PDB entry 6HIY | electron microscopy, 3.27 A resolution | chains CQ and CA of the 41 polymer chains in the assembly

Chain CQ:
Protein: uS17m
Source organism: Trypanosoma brucei brucei
UniProt: Q38DP8 (Q38DP8_TRYB2); residues 1-307 here = UniProt positions 1-307
Sequence (307 residues; numbered 1 to 307; the number before each row is that of its first residue):
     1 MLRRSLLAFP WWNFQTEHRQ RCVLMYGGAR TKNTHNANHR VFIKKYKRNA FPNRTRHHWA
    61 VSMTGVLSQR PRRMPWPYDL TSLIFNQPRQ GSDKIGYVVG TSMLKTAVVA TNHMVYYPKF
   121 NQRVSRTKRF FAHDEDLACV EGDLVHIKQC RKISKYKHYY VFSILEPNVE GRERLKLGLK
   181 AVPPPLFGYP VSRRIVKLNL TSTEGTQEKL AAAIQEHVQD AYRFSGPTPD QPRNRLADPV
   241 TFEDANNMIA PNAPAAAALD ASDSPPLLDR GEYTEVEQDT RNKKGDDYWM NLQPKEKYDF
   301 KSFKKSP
Unresolved in the structure: 1-9, 200-307
Differences from the reference sequence: conflict Ala138 (Val in Q38DP8)

Chain CA:
Molecule: 9S rRNA
Source organism: Trypanosoma brucei brucei
Sequence (621 nucleotides; numbered 1 to 621; the number before each row is that of its first residue):
     1 UAAAUUAUGG UCAAUUGUUA GUAUUCAUAU UAAUUUUUUU AAAUGUUUUA UCAUUUUAUA
    61 AAGGUUUAUU UUUGAAAGAU UUUUUGUAUA AAAUUUUAGG AAUAGUUAAU AAUAAUUUAU
   121 AAUUUUGAUU AGAUUGUUUU GUUAAUGCUA UUAGAUGGGU GUGGAAAAAU AAAAAAAAUA
   181 AUUAAUAUAU AUCAAUAAUA AAUUAAAUUA AUCUAUUAGU CAGAAAUGGA UGCCAGCCGU
   241 UGCGGUAAUU UCUAUGCUUU UAAAUAUUAU ACAAUUAUCA UAUUAAAUUG UUAAGUGUUG
   301 AUUUAACCAA UAAAAAUAUA AAUAAUUUUU AUUUGUUUUU AAACACCAUU AGGUAUAUGC
   361 AAAUAUAAAA UUAUAGUAAU UAUAAAUUAU AUUAUAUUAU AUUUAUUCAU AUAAUUAAUA
   421 GGAUAAUAUU UGUAGUUUUU GAUACCAUGA UAAGGAUUAU AAAUUGAAAG UGGUAAUAUC
   481 AUAAUCAAAA UUUAUUAUUU AUAUUAAAUA UGUAUGUGUA GAUAAAAUAA GAAAUUAAAA
   541 AGGUAUUGUU GCCCACCAAU UUUUAUAAUA AAAAUAACGU GCAGUAAUUA AUAUAUUUAU
   601 AAAAAUAUAU UUUUUUUUUU U
Unresolved in the structure: 395-537
Differences from the reference sequence: conflict U298 (C2839 in 343546); insertion (614-621)
Metal / ion sites: Mg2+ site 1 near A27 (its only coordinating residue here); Mg2+ site 2: A61, A155; Mg2+ site 3 near U65 (its only coordinating residue here); Mg2+ site 4 near A68 (its only coordinating residue here); Mg2+ site 5 near A76 (its only coordinating residue here); Mg2+ site 6: A224, A225; Mg2+ site 7: U281, A367; Mg2+ site 8 near U339 (its only coordinating residue here); Mg2+ site 9 near A385 (its only coordinating residue here); Mg2+ site 10: A386, U387; Mg2+ site 11 near A541 (its only coordinating residue here); Mg2+ site 12 near U563 (its only coordinating residue here); 4 more Mg2+ sites not listed
Small-molecule neighbours:
  - spermidine (SPD), molecule 1: A27, U28, G239, A266, U267, U268
  - spermidine (SPD), molecule 2: A218, U259, U261, A262, A263, A264
  - spermine (SPM): U66, U67, U95, U96, U97, U125, U126, G127, A128, U129

Interface between chain CQ and chain CA:
Residue-residue contacts (159; chain CQ residue first):
  Pro10(CQ) with U196(CA), base contact
  Trp11(CQ) with G141(CA), phosphate contact
  Phe14(CQ) with A32(CA), phosphate contact
  Gln15(CQ) with A32(CA), hydrogen bond to the phosphate
  Thr16(CQ) with A262(CA), hydrogen bond to the base
  His18(CQ) with U196(CA), stacking on the base; A262(CA), base contact
  Arg19(CQ) with U199(CA), base contact; A200(CA), salt bridge to the phosphate; A262(CA), base contact
  Gln20(CQ) with U196(CA), base contact
  Arg21(CQ) with A195(CA), base contact; U196(CA), salt bridge to the phosphate; A197(CA), salt bridge to the phosphate
  Cys22(CQ) with A195(CA), hydrogen bond to the base
  Thr31(CQ) with U140(CA), hydrogen bond to the phosphate; G141(CA), phosphate contact
  Lys32(CQ) with U140(CA), sugar contact
  Asn33(CQ) with A32(CA), hydrogen bond to the phosphate; A33(CA), phosphate contact; U140(CA), hydrogen bond to the sugar; G141(CA), sugar contact
  Thr34(CQ) with U140(CA), hydrogen bond to the sugar; A150(CA), hydrogen bond to the sugar; U151(CA), sugar contact
  His35(CQ) with A33(CA), hydrogen bond to the phosphate; U34(CA), phosphate contact; A150(CA), hydrogen bond to the sugar
  Asn36(CQ) with U140(CA), base contact; G141(CA), sugar contact; U149(CA), sugar contact; A150(CA), sugar contact; A269(CA), sugar contact
  Ala37(CQ) with U268(CA), base contact; A269(CA), sugar contact
  His39(CQ) with U267(CA), hydrogen bond to the sugar; U268(CA), hydrogen bond to the phosphate
  Arg40(CQ) with A150(CA), salt bridge to the phosphate
  Lys44(CQ) with G376(CA), base contact; U564(CA), sugar contact; A565(CA), salt bridge to the phosphate
  Lys45(CQ) with A133(CA), salt bridge to the phosphate
  Tyr46(CQ) with G132(CA), sugar contact
  Lys47(CQ) with A565(CA), salt bridge to the phosphate
  Arg48(CQ) with A98(CA), base contact; G99(CA), hydrogen bond to the base; A375(CA), hydrogen bond to the sugar; G376(CA), salt bridge to the phosphate; A565(CA), hydrogen bond to the phosphate
  Asn49(CQ) with A565(CA), hydrogen bond to the phosphate; U566(CA), hydrogen bond to the phosphate
  Pro52(CQ) with A131(CA), hydrogen bond to the sugar
  Asn53(CQ) with U130(CA), hydrogen bond to the base; A131(CA), hydrogen bond to the base
  Arg54(CQ) with A101(CA), phosphate contact; A102(CA), salt bridge to the phosphate
  Thr55(CQ) with G100(CA), sugar contact; A101(CA), sugar contact; A128(CA), base contact; U129(CA), hydrogen bond to the base
  Arg56(CQ) with U97(CA), salt bridge to the phosphate; A98(CA), hydrogen bond to the phosphate; G99(CA), salt bridge to the phosphate; G100(CA), base contact
  His57(CQ) with U97(CA), hydrogen bond to the sugar; A98(CA), sugar contact; G99(CA), phosphate contact
  His58(CQ) with U97(CA), base contact; A98(CA), phosphate contact; G132(CA), hydrogen bond to the sugar; A133(CA), sugar contact
  Trp59(CQ) with U97(CA), phosphate contact; A98(CA), hydrogen bond to the phosphate
  Ala60(CQ) with A98(CA), hydrogen bond to the phosphate
  Ser62(CQ) with U96(CA), hydrogen bond to the sugar; U97(CA), hydrogen bond to the sugar; G132(CA), hydrogen bond to the base
  Met63(CQ) with U66(CA), base contact; U96(CA), hydrogen bond to the sugar
  Thr64(CQ) with U66(CA), base contact; U134(CA), sugar contact
  Gly65(CQ) with U66(CA), base contact; U137(CA), phosphate contact
  Val66(CQ) with U94(CA), sugar contact; U95(CA), sugar contact; G136(CA), phosphate contact; U137(CA), hydrogen bond to the phosphate
  Leu67(CQ) with U94(CA), base contact; U137(CA), sugar contact
  Ser68(CQ) with U137(CA), hydrogen bond to the phosphate; U151(CA), base contact
  Gln69(CQ) with U96(CA), sugar contact
  Arg70(CQ) with C148(CA), phosphate contact; U149(CA), salt bridge to the phosphate; A150(CA), salt bridge to the phosphate
  Pro71(CQ) with C148(CA), phosphate contact
  Arg72(CQ) with U149(CA), base contact
  Arg73(CQ) with U94(CA), hydrogen bond to the sugar; U95(CA), salt bridge to the phosphate; U96(CA), salt bridge to the phosphate
  Pro75(CQ) with A93(CA), sugar contact; U94(CA), sugar contact
  Arg89(CQ) with A90(CA), hydrogen bond to the base; A91(CA), base contact
  Gln90(CQ) with A91(CA), base contact; A92(CA), sugar contact
  Gly91(CQ) with A92(CA), sugar contact
  Lys94(CQ) with A92(CA), sugar contact
  Ser102(CQ) with A121(CA), sugar contact
  Met103(CQ) with U107(CA), sugar contact; A108(CA), sugar contact; A121(CA), sugar contact
  Leu104(CQ) with A108(CA), hydrogen bond to the sugar; A109(CA), phosphate contact
  Lys105(CQ) with A109(CA), phosphate contact; U110(CA), phosphate contact
  Thr106(CQ) with A108(CA), hydrogen bond to the sugar
  His113(CQ) with A93(CA), sugar contact; U94(CA), salt bridge to the phosphate
  Pro118(CQ) with U146(CA), hydrogen bond to the sugar
  Lys119(CQ) with U146(CA), sugar contact; G147(CA), phosphate contact; C148(CA), salt bridge to the phosphate
  Arg126(CQ) with U94(CA), salt bridge to the phosphate; U95(CA), salt bridge to the phosphate
  Thr127(CQ) with U126(CA), base contact
  Lys128(CQ) with U67(CA), hydrogen bond to the base; A93(CA), phosphate contact
  Arg129(CQ) with U123(CA), salt bridge to the phosphate
  Phe130(CQ) with A92(CA), phosphate contact; A93(CA), phosphate contact
  Phe131(CQ) with U107(CA), sugar contact; A122(CA), phosphate contact
  Gln149(CQ) with A91(CA), hydrogen bond to the sugar; A92(CA), sugar contact
  Lys152(CQ) with A90(CA), hydrogen bond to the phosphate; A91(CA), salt bridge to the phosphate
  Ile153(CQ) with A109(CA), phosphate contact
  Ser154(CQ) with A108(CA), hydrogen bond to the phosphate; A109(CA), phosphate contact
  Lys155(CQ) with U107(CA), salt bridge to the phosphate; A108(CA), hydrogen bond to the phosphate
  Tyr156(CQ) with U107(CA), sugar contact; A108(CA), hydrogen bond to the phosphate
  Lys157(CQ) with A108(CA), phosphate contact; A109(CA), salt bridge to the phosphate
  His158(CQ) with A91(CA), salt bridge to the phosphate; A92(CA), salt bridge to the phosphate
  Tyr159(CQ) with A91(CA), sugar contact; A92(CA), sugar contact
  Phe187(CQ) with U330(CA), sugar contact
  Gly188(CQ) with U330(CA), hydrogen bond to the base
  Tyr189(CQ) with U124(CA), stacking on the base; U125(CA), hydrogen bond to the phosphate
  Pro190(CQ) with U125(CA), sugar contact; U330(CA), base contact
  Ser192(CQ) with A101(CA), hydrogen bond to the phosphate
  Arg193(CQ) with A102(CA), salt bridge to the phosphate
  Arg194(CQ) with A361(CA), salt bridge to the phosphate
Interface residues without a listed pair, chain CQ (91 interface residues in all): Asn13, Asn38, Phe51, Trp76, Met114, Val115, His133, Glu135, Cys150, Arg151
Interface residues without a listed pair, chain CA (66 interface residues in all): U31, A68, U106, U120, U139

In short:
91 residues of chain CQ and 66 residues of chain CA are in contact; the contacts include 46 hydrogen bonds, 27
salt bridges and 2 aromatic stacking contacts. Polar contacts include Thr16(CQ)-A262(CA), Cys22(CQ)-A195(CA)
and Arg48(CQ)-G99(CA). Bound to chain CA: spermidine and spermine.
Chain CQ is uS17m and chain CA is 9S rRNA, both from Trypanosoma brucei brucei; the structure, Cryo-EM
structure of the Trypanosoma brucei mitochondrial ribosome - This entry contains the body of the ..., was
determined by electron microscopy (same publication as 6HIV, 6HIW, 6HIX and 6HIZ).
